Entry 7C0J (X-ray diffraction, 2.75 A resolution); this record covers chains A and D of the 4 polymer chains in the assembly.

[Chain A]
Protein: Histone H5, Double-stranded RNA-specific adenosine deaminase
Organism: Gallus gallus
UniProtKB: chimeric construct of P02259, P55265: residues 25-64 from P02259 (H5_CHICK) positions 25-64 (same numbers); residues 1169-1178 from P55265 positions 169-178 (UniProt number = residue number - 1000); residues 76-88 from P02259 (H5_CHICK) positions 76-88 (same numbers); residues 1192-1192 from P55265 positions 192-192 (UniProt number = residue number - 1000); residues 92-93 from P02259 (H5_CHICK) positions 92-93 (same numbers); 2 more segments
Sequence (76 residues; row label = number of the first residue in the row; note: 3 numbers in that range are skipped by the numbering (no residue carries them; nothing is unmodelled there)):
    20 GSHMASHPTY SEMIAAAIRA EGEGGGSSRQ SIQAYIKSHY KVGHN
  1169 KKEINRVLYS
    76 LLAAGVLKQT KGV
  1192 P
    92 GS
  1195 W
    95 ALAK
Not modelled in the structure: 20-26, 40-44, 60-62, 86, 98
Differences from the reference sequence: expression tag (20-24); engineered mutation Gly41 (Lys in P02259), Glu42 (Ser in P02259), Gly43 (Arg in P02259), Ala53 (Lys in P02259), Ala95 (Arg in P02259)
UniProt features mapped onto this chain:
  - modified residue: Ser30 (Phosphoserine)
From the paper describing this entry:
  - binding site for the 7-nt DNA strand (chain D): Lys1169, Asn1173, Arg1174, Tyr1177, Pro1192
  - contacts within the chain: Tyr1177-Trp1195

[Chain D]
Molecule: 7-nt DNA strand
Sequence (7 nucleotides; each row starts with the number of its first residue; numbering starts at 0):
     0 TCGCGCG
Not modelled in the structure: 0

[How chain A and chain D interact]
Residue-residue contacts (12; chain A residue first):
  Val88(A) with DC1(D), sugar contact; DG2(D), sugar contact
  Lys1169(A) with DC3(D), sugar contact; DG4(D), salt bridge to the phosphate
  Lys1170(A) with DG4(D), phosphate contact
  Asn1173(A) with DC3(D), hydrogen bond to the phosphate; DG4(D), hydrogen bond to the phosphate
  Arg1174(A) with DG4(D), phosphate contact; DC5(D), salt bridge to the phosphate
  Tyr1177(A) with DC3(D), hydrogen bond to the phosphate; DG4(D), base contact
  Pro1192(A) with DG2(D), phosphate contact
Also at the interface, not in a pair above, chain A (9 interface residues in all): Gly87, Gly92

[Overview]
9 residues of chain A face 5 of chain D across their interface; the contacts include 3 hydrogen bonds and 2
salt bridges. Among the polar pairs are Asn1173(A)-DC3(D), Asn1173(A)-DG4(D) and Tyr1177(A)-DC3(D). From the
paper: a binding site for the 7-nt DNA strand (chain D) at Lys1169(A), Asn1173(A) and Arg1174(A) among others;
contacts within the chain involving Trp1195(A) and Tyr1177(A).
Here chain A is Histone H5, Double-stranded RNA-specific adenosine deaminase (Gallus gallus) and chain D is a
7-nt DNA strand. Entry 7C0J (Crystal structure of chimeric mutant of GH5 in complex with Z-DNA) was determined
by X-ray diffraction, deposited together with 7C0I.
